Entry 4L5O (X-ray diffraction, 2.09 A resolution); this record covers chains A and B.

# Chain A (and B)
Protein: Putative glutathione transferase
Source organism: Clonorchis sinensis
Notes: chain B of this document is another copy of the same molecule, construct and numbering; everything in this record applies to it too
UniProt: Q25595 (Q25595_CLOSI); residues 1-218 here = UniProt positions 1-218
Sequence (218 residues; each row starts with the number of its first residue):
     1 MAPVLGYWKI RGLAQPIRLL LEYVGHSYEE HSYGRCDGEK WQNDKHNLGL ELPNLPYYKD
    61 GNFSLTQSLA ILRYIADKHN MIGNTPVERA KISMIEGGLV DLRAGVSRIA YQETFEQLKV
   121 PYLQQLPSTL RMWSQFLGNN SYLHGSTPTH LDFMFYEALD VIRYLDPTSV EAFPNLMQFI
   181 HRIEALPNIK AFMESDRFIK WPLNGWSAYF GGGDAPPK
Unresolved in the structure: 218
Differences from the reference sequence: engineered mutation His-26 (Asp in Q25595)
Metal / ion sites: Zn2+: His-26, His-79 (shared with 2 residues of chain C)
Small-molecule neighbours: glutathione (GSH): Tyr-7, Trp-8, Leu-13, Trp-41, Lys-45, Asn-54, Leu-55, Pro-56, Gln-67, Ser-68

# Interface between chain A and chain B
Residue-residue contacts - 47 pairs, chain A then chain B:
  Glu-51(A) / Lys-91(B)  salt bridge
  Glu-51(A) / Met-94(B)
  Glu-51(A) / Phe-136(B)
  Leu-52(A) / Met-132(B)  hydrophobic
  Leu-52(A) / Trp-133(B)  hydrophobic
  Pro-53(A) / Met-132(B)
  Phe-63(A) / Lys-91(B)
  Ser-64(A) / Lys-91(B)  hydrogen bond (backbone-side chain)
  Leu-65(A) / Ala-90(B)
  Leu-65(A) / Lys-91(B)
  Thr-66(A) / Met-94(B)
  Gln-67(A) / Met-94(B)
  Gln-67(A) / Gly-97(B)
  Gln-67(A) / Gly-98(B)  hydrogen bond (side chain-backbone)
  Gln-67(A) / Asp-101(B)
  Ala-70(A) / Ala-90(B)
  Ala-70(A) / Ser-93(B)
  Ala-70(A) / Met-94(B)
  Arg-73(A) / Arg-73(B)
  Arg-73(A) / Ser-93(B)  hydrogen bond
  Tyr-74(A) / Ala-90(B)  hydrophobic
  Asp-77(A) / Pro-86(B)
  Asp-77(A) / Arg-89(B)  salt bridge
  Pro-86(A) / Tyr-74(B)
  Pro-86(A) / Asp-77(B)
  Pro-86(A) / Lys-78(B)
  Val-87(A) / Phe-63(B)  hydrophobic
  Arg-89(A) / Asp-77(B)  salt bridge
  Arg-89(A) / Ile-82(B)
  Ala-90(A) / Leu-65(B)  hydrophobic
  Ala-90(A) / Ala-70(B)
  Ala-90(A) / Tyr-74(B)  hydrophobic
  Lys-91(A) / Glu-51(B)  salt bridge
  Ser-93(A) / Ala-70(B)
  Ser-93(A) / Arg-73(B)  hydrogen bond
  Met-94(A) / Glu-51(B)
  Met-94(A) / Leu-52(B)  hydrophobic
  Met-94(A) / Thr-66(B)  hydrogen bond (side chain-backbone)
  Met-94(A) / Gln-67(B)
  Met-94(A) / Ala-70(B)
  Gly-97(A) / Gln-67(B)
  Gly-98(A) / Gln-67(B)  hydrogen bond (backbone-side chain)
  Asp-101(A) / Gln-67(B)
  Met-132(A) / Leu-52(B)  hydrophobic
  Met-132(A) / Pro-53(B)
  Trp-133(A) / Leu-52(B)  hydrophobic
  Phe-136(A) / Glu-51(B)
Interface residues without a listed pair, chain A (29 interface residues in all): Asn-54, Lys-78, Ile-82, Ile-95
Interface residues without a listed pair, chain B (28 interface residues in all): Asn-54, Val-87, Ile-95

# In short
Chain A and chain B form an interface of 29 and 28 residues respectively; the contacts include 6 hydrogen
bonds and 4 salt bridges. Polar pairs include Glu-51(A)/Lys-91(B), Asp-77(A)/Arg-89(B) and
Ser-64(A)/Lys-91(B). Bound to chain A: glutathione. His-26(A) and His-79(A) form the Zn2+ site.
Chain A and chain B are both Putative glutathione transferase (Clonorchis sinensis); the structure, Crystal
structure of 26 kDa GST D26H mutant of Clonorchis sinensis, was determined by X-ray diffraction, deposited
together with 4L5L.
